PDB entry 8JIA | electron microscopy, 3.90 A resolution | chains A and D of the 5 polymer chains in the assembly

Chain A:
Name: Cell division ATP-binding protein FtsE
Organism: Mycobacterium tuberculosis
Reference sequence: O05779 (FTSE_MYCTU); numbering as in UniProt (aligned over 1-230)
Sequence (230 residues; numbered 1 to 230; the number before each row is that of its first residue):
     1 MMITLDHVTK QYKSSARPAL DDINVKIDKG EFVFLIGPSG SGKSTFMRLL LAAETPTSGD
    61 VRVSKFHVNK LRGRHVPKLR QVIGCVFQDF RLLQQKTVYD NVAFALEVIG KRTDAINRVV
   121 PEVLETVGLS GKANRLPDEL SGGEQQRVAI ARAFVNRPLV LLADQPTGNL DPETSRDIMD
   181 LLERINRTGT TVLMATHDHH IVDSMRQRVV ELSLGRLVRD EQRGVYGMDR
Not modelled in the structure: 228-230
Differences from the reference sequence: engineered mutation Gln165 (Glu in O05779)
UniProt features mapped onto this chain:
  - binding site (ATP): Gly37 to Ser44
Residues lining bound ligands:
  - ATP (adenosine-5'-triphosphate), molecule 1: Tyr12, Gly40, Ser41, Gly42, Lys43, Ser44, Thr45, Asp164
  - ATP, molecule 2: Asp138, Glu139, Leu140, Asn169
From the paper describing this entry:
  - mutagenesis - D164A: decreased catalytic activity on ATP

Chain D:
Name: Cell division protein FtsX
Organism: Mycobacterium tuberculosis
Reference sequence: A0A045GRS5 (A0A045GRS5_MYCTX); numbering as in UniProt (aligned over 1-297)
Sequence (297 residues; row label = number of the first residue in the row):
     1 MRFGFLLNEV LTGFRRNVTM TIAMILTTAI SVGLFGGGML VVRLADSSRA IYLDRVESQV
    61 FLTEDVSAND SSCDTTACKA LREKIETRSD VKAVRFLNRQ QAYDDAIRKF PQFKDVAGKD
   121 SFPASFIVKL ENPEQHKDFD TAMKGQPGVL DVLNQKELID RLFAVLDGLS NAAFAVALVQ
   181 AIGAILLIAN MVQVAAYTRR TEIGIMRLVG ASRWYTQLPF LVEAMLAATM GVGIAVAGLM
   241 VVRALFLENA LNQFYQANLI AKVDYADILF ITPWLLLLGV AMSGLTAYLT LRLYVRR
Not modelled in the structure: 296-297
Disulfide bonds: Cys73-Cys78

Interface between chain A and chain D:
Residue-residue contacts (24):
  Pro77(A) - Gly210(D)
  Pro77(A) - Ala211(D)
  Pro77(A) - Ser212(D)
  Arg80(A) - Arg207(D)  hydrogen bond (side chain-backbone)
  Arg80(A) - Leu208(D)
  Arg80(A) - Val209(D)
  Arg80(A) - Gly210(D)
  Gln81(A) - Val209(D)
  Gln81(A) - Gly210(D)  hydrogen bond (side chain-backbone)
  Phe87(A) - Leu208(D)  hydrophobic
  Arg91(A) - Thr201(D)
  Leu92(A) - Thr201(D)  hydrogen bond (backbone-side chain)
  Leu93(A) - Thr201(D)
  Leu93(A) - Glu202(D)
  Phe104(A) - Phe5(D)  hydrophobic
  Phe104(A) - Glu202(D)
  Phe104(A) - Ile205(D)  hydrophobic
  Ala105(A) - Val209(D)
  Glu107(A) - Arg2(D)
  Glu107(A) - Phe5(D)
  Val108(A) - Val209(D)  hydrophobic
  Val108(A) - Ala211(D)
  Ile109(A) - Gly210(D)
  Arg152(A) - Ile205(D)
Also at the interface, not in a pair above, chain A (16 interface residues in all): Ile83, Cys85, Thr113
Also at the interface, not in a pair above, chain D (13 interface residues in all): Met206, Arg213

Overview:
16 residues of chain A and 13 residues of chain D are in contact, with 3 hydrogen bonds. Polar pairs include
Arg80(A)-Arg207(D), Gln81(A)-Gly210(D) and Leu92(A)-Thr201(D). Ligands of chain A: ATP. Curated annotation
(UniProt) lists 8 ATP-binding residues on chain A. The paper reports that D164A of chain A reduces catalytic
activity on ATP.
Here chain A is Cell division ATP-binding protein FtsE and chain D is Cell division protein FtsX, both from
Mycobacterium tuberculosis. Entry 8JIA (Cryo-EM structure of Mycobacterium tuberculosis ATP bound
FtsE(E165Q)X/RipC complex in peptidisc) was determined by electron microscopy together with 8IDB, 8IDC, 8IDD
and 8IGQ from the same study.
